Entry 8APC (electron microscopy, 3.50 A resolution); this record covers chains A1 and D1 of the 42 polymer chains in the assembly.

Chain A1:
Name: ATP synthase subunit alpha, mitochondrial
Source organism: Trypanosoma brucei brucei
UniProt: Q9GS23 (ATPA_TRYBB); numbering as in UniProt (aligned over 1-584)
Amino-acid sequence (584 residues; numbered 1 to 584; the number before each row is that of its first residue):
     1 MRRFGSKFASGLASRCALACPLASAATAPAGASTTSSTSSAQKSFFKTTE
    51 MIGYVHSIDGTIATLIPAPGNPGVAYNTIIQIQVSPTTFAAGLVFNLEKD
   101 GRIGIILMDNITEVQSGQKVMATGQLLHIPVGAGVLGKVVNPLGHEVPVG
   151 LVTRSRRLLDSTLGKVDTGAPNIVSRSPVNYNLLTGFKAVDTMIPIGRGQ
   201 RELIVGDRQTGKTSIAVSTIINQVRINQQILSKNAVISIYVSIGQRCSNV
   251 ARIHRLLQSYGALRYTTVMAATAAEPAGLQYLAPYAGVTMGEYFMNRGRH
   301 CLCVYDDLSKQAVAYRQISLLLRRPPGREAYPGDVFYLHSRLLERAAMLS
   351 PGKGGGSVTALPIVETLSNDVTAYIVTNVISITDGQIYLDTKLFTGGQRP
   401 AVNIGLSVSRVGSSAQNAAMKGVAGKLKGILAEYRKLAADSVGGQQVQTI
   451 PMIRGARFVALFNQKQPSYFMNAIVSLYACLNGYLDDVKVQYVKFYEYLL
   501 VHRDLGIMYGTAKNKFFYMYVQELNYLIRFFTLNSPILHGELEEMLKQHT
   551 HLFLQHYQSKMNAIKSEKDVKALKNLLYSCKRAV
Not modelled in the structure: 1-44, 151-160
UniProt features mapped onto this chain:
  - binding site (ATP): Asp-207 to Ser-214, Gln-464
  - site: Leu-159, Asp-160 (Cleavage), Ser-407 (Required for activity)
Bound ions: Mg2+: Thr-213 (together with ATP)
Residues lining bound ligands: ATP (adenosine-5'-triphosphate): Arg-208, Gln-209, Thr-210, Gly-211, Lys-212, Thr-213, Ser-214, Phe-394, Arg-399, Pro-400, Gln-464, Lys-465

Chain D1:
Name: ATP synthase subunit beta, mitochondrial
Source organism: Trypanosoma brucei brucei
Notes: EC 7.1.2.2
UniProt: Q9GPE9 (ATPB_TRYBB); residue numbers follow UniProt; this construct covers 1-519
Amino-acid sequence (519 residues; numbered 1 to 519; the number before each row is that of its first residue):
     1 MLTRFRSAVLRGAVSITGARAASTAPVADHKGRVGHVSQVIGAVVDVHFA
    51 DGVPPVLTALDVVDKLGRDEPLTLEIVQHLDAHTGRCIAMQTTDLLKLKA
   101 KVVSTGGNISVPVGRETLGRIFNVLGDAIDQRGPVGEKLRMPIHAVAPKL
   151 ADQAAEDAVLTTGIKVIDLILPYCKGGKIGLFGGAGVGKTVIIMELINNV
   201 AKGHGGFSVFAGVGERTREGTDLYLEMMQSKVIDLKGESKCVLVYGQMNE
   251 PPGARARVAQSALTMAEYFRDVEGQDVLLFIDNIFRFTQANSEVSALLGR
   301 IPAAVGYQPTLAEDLGQLQERITSTTKGSITSVQAVYVPADDITDPAPAT
   351 TFSHLDATTVLDRAVAESGIYPAVNPLECASRIMDPDVISVDHYNVAQDV
   401 VQMLTKYRELQDIIAVLGIDELSEEDKLIVDRARKLVKFLSQPFQVAEVF
   451 TGMTGHYVQLDDTIDSFSGLLMGTYDQVPEMAFYMVGGINSVLEKAKKMA
   501 EEAAELEKMRRARVAQASS
Not modelled in the structure: 1-26, 514-519
UniProt features mapped onto this chain:
  - binding site (ATP): Gly-184 to Val-191, Arg-216
Bound ions: Mg2+: Thr-190 (together with ADP)
Residues lining bound ligands: ADP (adenosine-5'-diphosphate): Gly-184, Ala-185, Gly-186, Val-187, Gly-188, Lys-189, Thr-190, Val-191, Glu-219, Tyr-371, Phe-444, Ala-447, Phe-450, Thr-451

Chain A1 / chain D1 interface:
Contacting residue pairs - 72 pairs, chain A1 then chain D1:
  His-56(A1) / Leu-80(D1)
  His-56(A1) / Asp-81(D1)
  His-56(A1) / Ala-82(D1)
  Ser-57(A1) / His-79(D1)  hydrogen bond (side chain-backbone)
  Ser-57(A1) / Leu-80(D1)
  Ile-58(A1) / Gln-78(D1)
  Ile-58(A1) / His-79(D1)  hydrogen bond (backbone-backbone)
  Asp-59(A1) / Gln-78(D1)  hydrogen bond
  Asp-59(A1) / Arg-300(D1)  salt bridge
  Thr-61(A1) / Glu-313(D1)
  Gln-115(A1) / Pro-55(D1)
  Ser-116(A1) / His-79(D1)  hydrogen bond (backbone-side chain)
  Ser-116(A1) / Asp-81(D1)  hydrogen bond (side chain-backbone)
  Ser-116(A1) / Ala-82(D1)  hydrogen bond (side chain-backbone)
  Val-147(A1) / Leu-150(D1)  hydrophobic
  Pro-148(A1) / Ala-151(D1)
  Gly-150(A1) / Ala-151(D1)
  Arg-208(A1) / Ile-343(D1)
  Arg-208(A1) / Phe-352(D1)
  Arg-208(A1) / Glu-378(D1)  hydrogen bond (side chain-backbone)
  Gln-209(A1) / Ala-380(D1)
  Gln-245(A1) / Glu-320(D1)
  Arg-246(A1) / Glu-320(D1)
  Arg-246(A1) / Ser-353(D1)
  Arg-246(A1) / His-354(D1)
  Arg-246(A1) / Leu-355(D1)
  Arg-246(A1) / Asp-356(D1)  salt bridge
  Cys-247(A1) / Leu-150(D1)
  Cys-247(A1) / Gln-153(D1)
  Cys-247(A1) / Glu-320(D1)
  Ser-248(A1) / Gln-153(D1)  hydrogen bond
  Ala-251(A1) / Leu-150(D1)  hydrophobic
  Arg-252(A1) / Arg-382(D1)
  Arg-255(A1) / Gln-153(D1)
  Ala-273(A1) / Gly-316(D1)
  Ala-273(A1) / Glu-320(D1)
  Ala-273(A1) / His-354(D1)
  Ala-274(A1) / Glu-320(D1)
  Pro-276(A1) / Glu-313(D1)
  Ala-277(A1) / Glu-313(D1)  hydrogen bond (backbone-side chain)
  Val-313(A1) / Ala-312(D1)  hydrophobic
  Arg-316(A1) / Ala-304(D1)
  Gln-317(A1) / Pro-309(D1)
  Gln-317(A1) / Thr-310(D1)
  Gln-317(A1) / Glu-313(D1)  hydrogen bond
  Leu-320(A1) / Pro-309(D1)  hydrophobic
  Leu-321(A1) / Arg-300(D1)
  Leu-321(A1) / Pro-309(D1)  hydrophobic
  Leu-321(A1) / Thr-310(D1)
  Arg-323(A1) / Gly-299(D1)  hydrogen bond (side chain-backbone)
  Arg-323(A1) / Ile-301(D1)
  Glu-329(A1) / Ala-304(D1)
  Ala-330(A1) / Ala-303(D1)  hydrophobic
  Ala-330(A1) / Ala-304(D1)
  Leu-367(A1) / Thr-344(D1)
  Ser-368(A1) / Thr-344(D1)
  Thr-395(A1) / Leu-377(D1)
  Thr-395(A1) / Val-401(D1)
  Thr-395(A1) / Gln-402(D1)
  Thr-395(A1) / Thr-405(D1)  hydrogen bond
  Gly-396(A1) / Gln-402(D1)
  Gly-397(A1) / Gln-402(D1)
  Arg-399(A1) / Tyr-394(D1)
  Arg-399(A1) / Gln-398(D1)  hydrogen bond
  Val-442(A1) / Ile-413(D1)  hydrophobic
  Asn-575(A1) / Asp-392(D1)
  Tyr-578(A1) / Asn-395(D1)
  Tyr-578(A1) / Asp-399(D1)  hydrogen bond
  Lys-581(A1) / Gln-402(D1)
  Arg-582(A1) / Pro-386(D1)
  Arg-582(A1) / Val-391(D1)
  Arg-582(A1) / Asn-395(D1)
Interface residues without a listed pair, chain A1 (52 interface residues in all): Gly-60, Val-139, Val-149, Asn-249, Val-250, Glu-275, Lys-310, Lys-392, Lys-571, Lys-574
Interface residues without a listed pair, chain D1 (51 interface residues in all): Ala-147, Ala-155, Lys-178, Leu-298, Pro-302, Gln-317, Thr-323, Ala-349, Val-360

Overview:
Chain A1 and chain D1 form an interface of 52 and 51 residues respectively; the contacts include 14 hydrogen
bonds and 2 salt bridges. Polar pairs include Asp-59(A1)/Arg-300(D1), Arg-246(A1)/Asp-356(D1) and
Ser-57(A1)/His-79(D1). Ligands of chain A1: ATP. Ligands of chain D1: ADP.
Chain A1 is ATP synthase subunit alpha, mitochondrial and chain D1 is ATP synthase subunit beta,
mitochondrial, both from Trypanosoma brucei brucei; the structure, rotational state 1c of the Trypanosoma
brucei mitochondrial ATP synthase dimer, was determined by electron microscopy together with 8AP6, 8AP7, 8AP8,
8AP9, 8APA, 8APB and 7 further entries from the same study.
